Entry 6LT0 (electron microscopy, 3.20 A resolution); this record covers chains B and C of the 6 polymer chains in the assembly.

# Chain B
Protein: Guanine nucleotide exchange protein SMCR8
From: Homo sapiens
UniProt: Q8TEV9 (SMCR8_HUMAN); residues 1-937 here = UniProt positions 1-937
Chain sequence (937 residues; row label = number of the first residue in the row):
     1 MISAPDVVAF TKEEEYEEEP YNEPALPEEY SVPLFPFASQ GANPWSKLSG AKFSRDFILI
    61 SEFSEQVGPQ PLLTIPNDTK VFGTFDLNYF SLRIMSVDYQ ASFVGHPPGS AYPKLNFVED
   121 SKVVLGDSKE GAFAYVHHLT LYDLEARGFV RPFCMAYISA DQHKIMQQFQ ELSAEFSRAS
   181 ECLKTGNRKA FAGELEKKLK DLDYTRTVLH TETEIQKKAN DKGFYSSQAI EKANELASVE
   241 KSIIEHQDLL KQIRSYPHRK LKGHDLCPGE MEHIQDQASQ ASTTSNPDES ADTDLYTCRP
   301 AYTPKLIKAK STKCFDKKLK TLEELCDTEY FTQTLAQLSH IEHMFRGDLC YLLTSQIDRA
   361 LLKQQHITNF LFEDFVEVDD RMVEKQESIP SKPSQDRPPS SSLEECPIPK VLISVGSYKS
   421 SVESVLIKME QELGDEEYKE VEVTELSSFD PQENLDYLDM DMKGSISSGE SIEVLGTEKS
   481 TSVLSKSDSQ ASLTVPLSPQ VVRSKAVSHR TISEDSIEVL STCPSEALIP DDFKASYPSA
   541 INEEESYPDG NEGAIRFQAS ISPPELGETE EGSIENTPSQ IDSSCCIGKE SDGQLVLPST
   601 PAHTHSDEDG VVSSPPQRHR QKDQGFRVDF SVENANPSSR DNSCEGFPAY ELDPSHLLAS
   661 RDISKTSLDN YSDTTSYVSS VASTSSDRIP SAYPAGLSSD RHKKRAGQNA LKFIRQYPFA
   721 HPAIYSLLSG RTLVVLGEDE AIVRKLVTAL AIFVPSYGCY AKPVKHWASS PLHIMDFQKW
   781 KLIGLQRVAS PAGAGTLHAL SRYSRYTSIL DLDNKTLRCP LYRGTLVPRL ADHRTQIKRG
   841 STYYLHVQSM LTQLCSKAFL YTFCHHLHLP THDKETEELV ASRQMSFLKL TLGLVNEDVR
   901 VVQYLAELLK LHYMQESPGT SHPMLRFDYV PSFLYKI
Not modelled in the structure: 1-56, 65-77, 111, 122-128, 141-147, 193-327, 375-700, 790-794, 937
Curated features (UniProtKB/Swiss-Prot):
  - modified residue: Ser-402 (Phosphoserine), Ser-417 (Phosphoserine), Ser-468 (Phosphoserine), Ser-471 (Phosphoserine), Ser-489 (Phosphoserine), Ser-492 (Phosphoserine), Ser-498 (Phosphoserine), Ser-790 (Phosphoserine), Thr-796 (Phosphothreonine)
  - mutagenesis: Arg-147 (R147A: Loss of C9ORF72-SMCR8 complex-mediated stimulation of RAB8A and RAB11A GTPase activity), Ser-402 (S402A: Impaired autophagosome maturation; when associated with A-796; S402D: Phosphomimetic mutant; able to promote autophagosome maturation; when associated with D-796), Thr-796 (T796A: Impaired autophagosome maturation; when associated with A-402; T796D: Phosphomimetic mutant; able to promote autophagosome maturation; when associated with D-402)
From the paper describing this entry:
  - mutagenesis - T862A/F863A/H865A/L867A, E907A/K910A/Y913A/M914A: unchanged binding to WD repeat-containing protein 41

# Chain C
Protein: Guanine nucleotide exchange C9orf72
From: Homo sapiens
UniProt: Q96LT7 (CI072_HUMAN); residue numbers follow UniProt; this construct covers 1-481
Chain sequence (481 residues; each row starts with the number of its first residue):
     1 MSTLCPPPSP AVAKTEIALS GKSPLLAATF AYWDNILGPR VRHIWAPKTE QVLLSDGEIT
    61 FLANHTLNGE ILRNAESGAI DVKFFVLSEK GVIIVSLIFD GNWNGDRSTY GLSIILPQTE
   121 LSFYLPLHRV CVDRLTHIIR KGRIWMHKER QENVQKIILE GTERMEDQGQ SIIPMLTGEV
   181 IPVMELLSSM KSHSVPEEID IADTVLNDDD IGDSCHEGFL LNAISSHLQT CGCSVVVGSS
   241 AEKVNKIVRT LCLFLTPAER KCSRLCEAES SFKYESGLFV QGLLKDSTGS FVLPFRQVMY
   301 APYPTTHIDV DVNTVKQMPP CHEHIYNQRR YMRSELTAFW RATSEEDMAQ DTIIYTDESF
   361 TPDLNIFQDV LHRDTLVKAF LDQVFQLKPG LSLRSTFLAQ FLLVLHRKAL TLIKYIEDDT
   421 QKGKKPFKSL RNLKIDLDLT AEGDLNIIMA LAEKIKPGLH SFIFGRPFYT SVQERDVLMT
   481 F
Not modelled in the structure: 1-12, 34-39, 72-77, 100-108, 150-171, 341-365, 466-481
Curated features (UniProtKB/Swiss-Prot):
  - region: Ser-461 to Phe-481 (Required for the homodimerization of the C9orf72-SMCR8 complex)

# How chain B and chain C interact
Pairs across the interface (67; chain B residue first):
  Pro-107(B) with Asn-68(C); Gly-69(C)
  Pro-108(B) with His-65(C), hydrogen bond (backbone-side chain)
  Tyr-112(B) with Glu-89(C), hydrogen bond (backbone-side chain)
  Pro-113(B) with Ser-88(C)
  Leu-115(B) with Val-86(C), hydrogen bond (backbone-backbone)
  Asn-116(B) with Lys-83(C); Phe-84(C); Phe-85(C)
  Phe-117(B) with Lys-83(C); Phe-84(C), hydrogen bond (backbone-backbone)
  Val-118(B) with Lys-83(C)
  Glu-119(B) with Asp-81(C); Val-82(C)
  His-163(B) with Arg-129(C), hydrogen bond
  Met-166(B) with Leu-125(C), hydrophobic; His-128(C)
  Phe-169(B) with Phe-84(C), hydrophobic; Leu-121(C), hydrophobic
  Gln-170(B) with Leu-121(C)
  Cys-350(B) with Ile-455(C)
  Tyr-351(B) with Lys-414(C), hydrogen bond; Glu-417(C), hydrogen bond
  Leu-353(B) with Ile-455(C), hydrophobic
  Thr-354(B) with Leu-410(C); Ile-455(C)
  Ile-357(B) with Thr-256(C); His-406(C)
  Asp-358(B) with Leu-403(C)
  Leu-361(B) with Ala-399(C); Leu-402(C); Leu-403(C), hydrophobic; His-406(C)
  Leu-362(B) with Arg-407(C)
  Gln-364(B) with Ala-399(C)
  Gln-365(B) with Gln-400(C), hydrogen bond; Leu-403(C)
  Thr-368(B) with Gln-400(C), hydrogen bond
  Arg-829(B) with Asp-438(C), salt bridge
  Gln-836(B) with Tyr-415(C), hydrogen bond (backbone-side chain); Asp-436(C), hydrogen bond (backbone-side chain)
  Lys-838(B) with Asp-418(C), hydrogen bond (side chain-backbone); Asp-419(C)
  Arg-839(B) with Asp-418(C)
  Thr-842(B) with Thr-411(C); Lys-414(C); Asp-418(C), hydrogen bond
  Leu-845(B) with Lys-414(C)
  His-846(B) with Asp-436(C); Leu-437(C)
  Gln-848(B) with Arg-407(C)
  Ser-849(B) with Val-404(C); Arg-407(C)
  Thr-852(B) with Leu-403(C); Arg-407(C), hydrogen bond
  Gln-853(B) with Lys-408(C)
  Ser-856(B) with Phe-397(C); Gln-400(C)
  Phe-859(B) with Leu-393(C), hydrophobic; Thr-396(C); Gln-400(C)
  Leu-860(B) with Gln-383(C); Leu-387(C), hydrophobic
  Phe-863(B) with Leu-387(C)
  His-865(B) with Lys-388(C)
  Phe-887(B) with Gln-386(C)
  Leu-892(B) with Gln-383(C)
Other interface residues (no listed pair), chain B (50 interface residues in all): Lys-114, Gln-167, Thr-835, Ile-837, Met-850, Cys-864, His-866, Thr-891
Other interface residues (no listed pair), chain C (45 interface residues in all): Leu-376, Leu-391, Asn-432

# Overview
The interface between chain B and chain C involves 50 residues on one side and 45 on the other; the contacts
include 14 hydrogen bonds and 1 salt bridge. Polar contacts include Arg-829(B)/Asp-438(C),
Pro-108(B)/His-65(C) and Tyr-112(B)/Glu-89(C). From the paper: T862A/F863A/H865A/L867A and
E907A/K910A/Y913A/M914A of chain B leave binding to WD repeat-containing protein 41 unchanged.
Chain B is Guanine nucleotide exchange protein SMCR8 and chain C is Guanine nucleotide exchange C9orf72, both
from Homo sapiens; the structure, cryo-EM structure of C9ORF72-SMCR8-WDR41, was determined by electron
microscopy.
